PDB entry 9G24 | electron microscopy, 3.50 A resolution | chains A and R of the 17 polymer chains in the assembly

[Chain A]
Protein: DNA-directed RNA polymerase I subunit RPA190
Source organism: Saccharomyces cerevisiae
Notes: EC 2.7.7.6
UniProt: P10964 (RPA1_YEAST); residues 1-1664 here = UniProt positions 1-1664
Chain sequence (1664 residues; row label = number of the first residue in the row):
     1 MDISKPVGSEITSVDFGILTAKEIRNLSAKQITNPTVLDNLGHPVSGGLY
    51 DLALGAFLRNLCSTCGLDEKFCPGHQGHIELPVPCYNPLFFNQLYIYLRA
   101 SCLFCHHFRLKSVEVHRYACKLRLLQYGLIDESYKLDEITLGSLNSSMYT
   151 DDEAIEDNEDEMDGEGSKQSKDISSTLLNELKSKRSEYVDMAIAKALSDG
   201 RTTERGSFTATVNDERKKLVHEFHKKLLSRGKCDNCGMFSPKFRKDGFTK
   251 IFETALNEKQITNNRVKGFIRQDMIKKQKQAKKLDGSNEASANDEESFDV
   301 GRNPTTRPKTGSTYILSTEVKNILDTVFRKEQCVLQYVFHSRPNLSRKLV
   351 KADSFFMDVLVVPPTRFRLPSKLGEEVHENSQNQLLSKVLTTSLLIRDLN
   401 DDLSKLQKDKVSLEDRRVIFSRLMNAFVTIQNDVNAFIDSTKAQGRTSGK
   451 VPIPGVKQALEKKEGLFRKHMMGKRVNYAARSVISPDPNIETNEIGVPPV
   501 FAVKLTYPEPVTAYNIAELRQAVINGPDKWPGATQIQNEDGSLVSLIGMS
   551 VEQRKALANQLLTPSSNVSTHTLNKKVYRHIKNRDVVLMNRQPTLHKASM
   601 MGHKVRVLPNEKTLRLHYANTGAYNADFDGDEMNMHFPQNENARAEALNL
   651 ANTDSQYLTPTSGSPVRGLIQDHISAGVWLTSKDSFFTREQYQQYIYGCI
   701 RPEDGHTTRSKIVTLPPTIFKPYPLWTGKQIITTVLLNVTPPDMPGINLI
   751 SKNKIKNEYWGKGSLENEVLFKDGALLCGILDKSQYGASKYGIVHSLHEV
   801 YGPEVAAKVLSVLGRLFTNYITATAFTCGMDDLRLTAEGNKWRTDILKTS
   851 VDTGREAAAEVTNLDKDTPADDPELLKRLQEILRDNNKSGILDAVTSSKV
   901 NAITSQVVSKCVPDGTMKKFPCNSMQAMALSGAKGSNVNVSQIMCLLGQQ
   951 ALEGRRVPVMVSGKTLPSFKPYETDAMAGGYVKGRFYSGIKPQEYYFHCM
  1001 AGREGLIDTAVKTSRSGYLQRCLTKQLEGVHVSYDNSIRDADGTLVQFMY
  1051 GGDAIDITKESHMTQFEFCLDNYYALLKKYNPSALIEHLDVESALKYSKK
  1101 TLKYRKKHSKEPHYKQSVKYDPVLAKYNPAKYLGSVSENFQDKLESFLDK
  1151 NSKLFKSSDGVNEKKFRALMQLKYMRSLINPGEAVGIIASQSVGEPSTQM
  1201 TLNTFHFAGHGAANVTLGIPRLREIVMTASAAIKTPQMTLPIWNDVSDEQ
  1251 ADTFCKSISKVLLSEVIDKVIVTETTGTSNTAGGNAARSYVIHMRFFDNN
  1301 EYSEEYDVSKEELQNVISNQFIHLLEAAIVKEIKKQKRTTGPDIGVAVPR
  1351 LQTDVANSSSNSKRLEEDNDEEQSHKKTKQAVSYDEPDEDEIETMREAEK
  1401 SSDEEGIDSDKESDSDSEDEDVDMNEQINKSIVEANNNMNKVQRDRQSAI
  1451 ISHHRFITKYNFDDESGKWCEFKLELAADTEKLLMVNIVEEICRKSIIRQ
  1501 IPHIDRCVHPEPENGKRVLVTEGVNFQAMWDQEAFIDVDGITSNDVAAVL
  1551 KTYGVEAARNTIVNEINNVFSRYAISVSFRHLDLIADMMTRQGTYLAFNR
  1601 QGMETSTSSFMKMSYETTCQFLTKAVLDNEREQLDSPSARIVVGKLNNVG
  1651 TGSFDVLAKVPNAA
Not modelled in the structure: 142-174, 269-311, 1154-1159, 1278-1286, 1339-1432, 1664
Bound ions: Zn2+ site 1: Cys-62, Cys-65, Cys-72, His-75; Zn2+ site 2: Cys-102, Cys-105, Cys-233, Cys-236; Mg2+: Asp-627, Asp-629, Asp-631 (shared with G12(R) of chain R)
Residues lining bound ligands: AMP-CPP (APC; diphosphomethylphosphonic acid adenosyl ester): Asp-627, Ile-670, Gln-671, Lys-783, Gly-932, Ala-933, Lys-934, Gly-935
UniProt features mapped onto this chain:
  - region: Pro-992 to Glu-1004 (Bridging helix)
  - binding site (Zn(2+)): Cys-62, Cys-65, Cys-72, His-75, Cys-102, Cys-105, Cys-233, Cys-236
  - binding site (Mg(2+)): Asp-627, Asp-629, Asp-631
  - modified residue (Phosphoserine): Ser-889, Ser-1636
What the authors report for this chain:
  - binding site for AMP-CPP: Lys-934
  - specificity-determining residues: Pro-593 (proposed by the authors, not directly observed)

[Chain R]
Molecule: 12-nt RNA strand
Sequence (12 nucleotides; each row starts with the number of its first residue):
     1 AUAAAUCGAGAG
Not modelled in the structure: 1
Bound ions: Mg2+: G12 (shared with Asp-627(A), Asp-629(A), Asp-631(A) of chain A)

[How chain A and chain R interact]
Pairs across the interface - 11 pairs, chain A then chain R:
  Ser-371(A) with A3(R), hydrogen bond to the sugar
  Lys-372(A) with U2(R), hydrogen bond to the sugar; A3(R), sugar contact
  Leu-373(A) with A3(R), base contact
  His-378(A) with A3(R), stacking on the base
  Arg-591(A) with G12(R), hydrogen bond to the phosphate
  Gln-592(A) with G12(R), hydrogen bond to the base
  Pro-593(A) with G12(R), base contact
  Asp-627(A) with G12(R), phosphate contact
  Asp-629(A) with G12(R), phosphate contact
  Asp-631(A) with G12(R), hydrogen bond to the sugar
Other interface residues (no listed pair), chain A (12 interface residues in all): Gly-374, Glu-632
Other interface residues (no listed pair), chain R (5 interface residues in all): A4, A11

[Summary]
12 residues of chain A and 5 residues of chain R are in contact; the contacts include 5 hydrogen bonds and 1
aromatic stacking contact. Polar contacts include Gln-592(A)/G12(R), Ser-371(A)/A3(R) and Lys-372(A)/U2(R).
Chain A binds AMP-CPP. The paper reports a binding site for AMP-CPP at Lys-934(A); the specificity determinant
Pro-593(A).
Chain A is DNA-directed RNA polymerase I subunit RPA190 (Saccharomyces cerevisiae) and chain R is a 12-nt RNA
strand; the structure, Yeast RNA polymerase I elongation complex stalled by an apurinic site bound to
nucleotide analog AMPCPP ..., was determined by electron microscopy together with 9G1V, 9G1X, 9G23, 9G26,
9G27, 9G29, 9G2B and 9G2C from the same study.
